5WZQ - chain A; structure by X-ray diffraction, 1.90 A resolution.

== Chain A ==
Molecule: Alpha-N-acetylgalactosaminidase
Source organism: Bifidobacterium bifidum
Notes: EC 3.2.1.49
UniProt: G5ELM1 (G5ELM1_BIFBI); numbering as in UniProt (aligned over 1-634)
Amino-acid sequence (640 residues; numbered 1 to 640; the number before each row is that of its first residue):
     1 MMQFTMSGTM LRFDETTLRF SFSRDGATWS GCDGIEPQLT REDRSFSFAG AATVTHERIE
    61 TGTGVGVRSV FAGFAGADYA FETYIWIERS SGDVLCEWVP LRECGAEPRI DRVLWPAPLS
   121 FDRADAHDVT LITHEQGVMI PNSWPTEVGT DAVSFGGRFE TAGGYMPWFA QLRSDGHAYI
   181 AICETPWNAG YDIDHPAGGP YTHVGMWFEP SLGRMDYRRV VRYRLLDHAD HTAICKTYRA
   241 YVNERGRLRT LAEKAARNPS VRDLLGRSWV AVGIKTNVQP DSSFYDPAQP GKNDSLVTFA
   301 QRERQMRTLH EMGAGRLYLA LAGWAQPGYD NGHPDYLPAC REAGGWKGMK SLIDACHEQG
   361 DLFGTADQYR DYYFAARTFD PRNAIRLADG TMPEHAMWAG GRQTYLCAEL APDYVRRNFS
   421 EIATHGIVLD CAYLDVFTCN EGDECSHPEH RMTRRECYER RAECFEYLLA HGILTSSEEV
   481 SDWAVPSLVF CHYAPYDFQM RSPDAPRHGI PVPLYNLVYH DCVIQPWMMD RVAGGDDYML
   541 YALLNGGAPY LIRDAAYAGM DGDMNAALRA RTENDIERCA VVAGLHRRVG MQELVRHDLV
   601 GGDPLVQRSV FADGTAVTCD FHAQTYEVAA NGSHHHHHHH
Not modelled in the structure: 103-109, 559-571, 631-640
Sequence notes: engineered mutation Ala-271 (His in G5ELM1), Ala-320 (His in G5ELM1), Ala-322 (Asp in G5ELM1), Ala-366 (His in G5ELM1); expression tag (635-640)
Bound ions: Zn2+: Cys-407, Cys-445, His-450
From the paper describing this entry:
  - mutagenesis - W398A, D435A (>1000-fold), D435N (>1000-fold): abolished catalytic activity
  - mutagenesis - D330A, D330N, E478A (100-fold), E478Q (100-fold): decreased catalytic activity

== In short ==
Cys-407, Cys-445 and His-450 coordinate Zn2+. From the paper: D330A, D330N and E478A, among others, reduce
catalytic activity; W398A, D435A and D435N abolish catalytic activity.
Chain A is Alpha-N-acetylgalactosaminidase (Bifidobacterium bifidum); the structure,
Alpha-N-acetylgalactosaminidase NagBb from Bifidobacterium bifidum - quadruple mutant, was determined by X-ray
diffraction (same publication as 5WZN, 5WZP and 5WZR).
